2Y26 - chains C and S of the 20 polymer chains in the assembly; structure by X-ray diffraction, 2.70 A resolution.

== Chain C (and S) ==
Molecule: Coat protein
Organism: Grapevine fanleaf virus
Notes: chain S of this document is another copy of the same molecule, construct and numbering; everything in this record applies to it too
UniProt: P18474 (POL2_GFLV); residues 1-504 here correspond to UniProt positions 606-1109 (UniProt number = residue number + 605)
Sequence (504 residues; row label = number of the first residue in the row):
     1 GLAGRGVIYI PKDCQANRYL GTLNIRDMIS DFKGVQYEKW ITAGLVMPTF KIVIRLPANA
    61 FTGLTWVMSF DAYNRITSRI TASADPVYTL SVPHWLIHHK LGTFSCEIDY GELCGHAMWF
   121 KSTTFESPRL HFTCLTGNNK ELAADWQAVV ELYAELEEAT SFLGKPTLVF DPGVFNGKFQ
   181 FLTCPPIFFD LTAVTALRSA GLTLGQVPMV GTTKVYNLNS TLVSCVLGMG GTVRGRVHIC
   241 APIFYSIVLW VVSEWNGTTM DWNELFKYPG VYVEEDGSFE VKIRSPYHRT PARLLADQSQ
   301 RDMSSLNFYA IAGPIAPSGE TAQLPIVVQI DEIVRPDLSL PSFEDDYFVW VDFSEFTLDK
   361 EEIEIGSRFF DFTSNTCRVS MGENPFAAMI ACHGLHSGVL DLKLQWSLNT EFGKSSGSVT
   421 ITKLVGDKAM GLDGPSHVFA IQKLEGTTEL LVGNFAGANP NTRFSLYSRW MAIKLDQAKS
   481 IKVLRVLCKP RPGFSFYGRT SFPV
From the paper describing this entry:
  - specificity-determining residues: F188, T192, L197 (proposed by the authors, not directly observed)

== Interface between chain C and chain S ==
Contacting residue pairs - 8 pairs, chain C then chain S:
  K33(C) - E38(S)
  G34(C) - E38(S)  hydrogen bond (backbone-side chain)
  V35(C) - E38(S)
  V35(C) - K39(S)
  E38(C) - K33(S)
  E38(C) - G34(S)  hydrogen bond (side chain-backbone)
  E38(C) - V35(S)
  K39(C) - V35(S)

== Overview ==
Chain C and chain S each contribute 5 residues to their interface; the contacts include 2 hydrogen bonds. The
hydrogen-bonded pair is G34(C)-E38(S). The paper reports specificity determinants F188(C), T192(C) and
L197(C).
Both chains are Coat protein (Grapevine fanleaf virus). Entry 2Y26 (Transmission defective mutant of Grapevine
Fanleaf virus) was determined by X-ray diffraction, deposited together with 4V5T.
